PDB entry 7VFM | X-ray diffraction, 2.28 A resolution | chains A and E

# Chain A
Molecule: Glycosyl transferase, group 1 family protein
From: Staphylococcus aureus subsp. aureus USA300
Reference sequence: A0A0H2XGN0 (A0A0H2XGN0_STAA3); numbering as in UniProt (aligned over 1-496)
Chain sequence (505 residues; each row starts with the number of its first residue; numbering starts at 0):
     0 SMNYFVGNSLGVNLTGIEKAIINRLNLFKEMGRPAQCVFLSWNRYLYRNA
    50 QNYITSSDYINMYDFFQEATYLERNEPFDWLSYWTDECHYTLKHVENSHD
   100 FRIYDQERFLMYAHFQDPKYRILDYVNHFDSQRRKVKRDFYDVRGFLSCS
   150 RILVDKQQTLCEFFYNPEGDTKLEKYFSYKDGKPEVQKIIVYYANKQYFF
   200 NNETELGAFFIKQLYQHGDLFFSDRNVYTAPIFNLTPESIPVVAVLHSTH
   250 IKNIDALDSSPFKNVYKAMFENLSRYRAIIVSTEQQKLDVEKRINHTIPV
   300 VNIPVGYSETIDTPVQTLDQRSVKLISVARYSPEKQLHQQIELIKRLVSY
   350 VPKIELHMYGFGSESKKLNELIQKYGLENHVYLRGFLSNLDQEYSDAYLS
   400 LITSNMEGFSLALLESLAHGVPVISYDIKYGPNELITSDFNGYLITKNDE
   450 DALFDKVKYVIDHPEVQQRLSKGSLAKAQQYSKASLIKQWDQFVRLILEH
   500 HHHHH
Disordered / not traced: 309-311, 318-320, 502-504
Construct notes: expression tag (0, 497-504)
Ligand contacts: UDP (uridine-5'-diphosphate): K18, V327, R329, K334, Y358, G359, G384, F385, L386, S387, L389, Y393, F408, S409, L410, A411, E414
Reported in the primary citation:
  - conformationally variable residues (loop rearrangement): G407, F408
  - catalytic residues: R329, K334 (proposed by the authors, not directly observed)

# Chain E
Molecule: Ser-asp-ser-asp
Chain sequence (5 residues; row label = number of the first residue in the row; numbering starts at 0):
     0 DSDSD
Disordered / not traced: 0

# Interface between chain A and chain E
Contacting residue pairs - 15 pairs, chain A then chain E:
  R101(A) - D2(E)  salt bridge
  Y111(A) - D2(E)
  Y111(A) - S3(E)
  Y124(A) - S3(E)
  Y124(A) - D4(E)  hydrogen bond (side chain-backbone)
  N126(A) - D2(E)  hydrogen bond (side chain-backbone)
  F128(A) - D2(E)
  R132(A) - D2(E)  salt bridge
  K134(A) - S1(E)  hydrogen bond (side chain-backbone)
  K134(A) - D2(E)
  K134(A) - S3(E)  hydrogen bond (side chain-backbone)
  K134(A) - D4(E)  salt bridge
  R137(A) - D4(E)  salt bridge
  Q156(A) - S1(E)  hydrogen bond (side chain-backbone)
  Q156(A) - D4(E)
Other interface residues (no listed pair), chain A (10 interface residues in all): F108

# Summary
Chain A and chain E form an interface of 10 and 4 residues respectively, with 5 hydrogen bonds and 4 salt
bridges. Polar contacts include R101(A)-D2(E), R132(A)-D2(E) and K134(A)-D4(E). Bound to chain A: UDP. From
the paper: catalytic residues R329(A) and K334(A); conformational variability at G407(A) and F408(A).
Here chain A is Glycosyl transferase, group 1 family protein (Staphylococcus aureus subsp. aureus USA300) and
chain E is Ser-asp-ser-asp. Entry 7VFM (Crystal structure of SdgB (UDP and SD peptide-binding form)) was
determined by X-ray diffraction together with 7EC3 and 7VFL from the same study.
